PDB entry 7CRC | electron microscopy, 3.02 A resolution | chains B and C of the 8 polymer chains in the assembly

# Chain B (and C)
Molecule: NAD+ hydrolase (NADase)
Organism: Arabidopsis thaliana
Notes: chain C of this document is another copy of the same molecule, construct and numbering; everything in this record applies to it too
Reference sequence: Q9ZSN5 (Q9ZSN5_ARATH); residue numbers follow UniProt; this construct covers 1-1221
Chain sequence (1221 residues; row label = number of the first residue in the row):
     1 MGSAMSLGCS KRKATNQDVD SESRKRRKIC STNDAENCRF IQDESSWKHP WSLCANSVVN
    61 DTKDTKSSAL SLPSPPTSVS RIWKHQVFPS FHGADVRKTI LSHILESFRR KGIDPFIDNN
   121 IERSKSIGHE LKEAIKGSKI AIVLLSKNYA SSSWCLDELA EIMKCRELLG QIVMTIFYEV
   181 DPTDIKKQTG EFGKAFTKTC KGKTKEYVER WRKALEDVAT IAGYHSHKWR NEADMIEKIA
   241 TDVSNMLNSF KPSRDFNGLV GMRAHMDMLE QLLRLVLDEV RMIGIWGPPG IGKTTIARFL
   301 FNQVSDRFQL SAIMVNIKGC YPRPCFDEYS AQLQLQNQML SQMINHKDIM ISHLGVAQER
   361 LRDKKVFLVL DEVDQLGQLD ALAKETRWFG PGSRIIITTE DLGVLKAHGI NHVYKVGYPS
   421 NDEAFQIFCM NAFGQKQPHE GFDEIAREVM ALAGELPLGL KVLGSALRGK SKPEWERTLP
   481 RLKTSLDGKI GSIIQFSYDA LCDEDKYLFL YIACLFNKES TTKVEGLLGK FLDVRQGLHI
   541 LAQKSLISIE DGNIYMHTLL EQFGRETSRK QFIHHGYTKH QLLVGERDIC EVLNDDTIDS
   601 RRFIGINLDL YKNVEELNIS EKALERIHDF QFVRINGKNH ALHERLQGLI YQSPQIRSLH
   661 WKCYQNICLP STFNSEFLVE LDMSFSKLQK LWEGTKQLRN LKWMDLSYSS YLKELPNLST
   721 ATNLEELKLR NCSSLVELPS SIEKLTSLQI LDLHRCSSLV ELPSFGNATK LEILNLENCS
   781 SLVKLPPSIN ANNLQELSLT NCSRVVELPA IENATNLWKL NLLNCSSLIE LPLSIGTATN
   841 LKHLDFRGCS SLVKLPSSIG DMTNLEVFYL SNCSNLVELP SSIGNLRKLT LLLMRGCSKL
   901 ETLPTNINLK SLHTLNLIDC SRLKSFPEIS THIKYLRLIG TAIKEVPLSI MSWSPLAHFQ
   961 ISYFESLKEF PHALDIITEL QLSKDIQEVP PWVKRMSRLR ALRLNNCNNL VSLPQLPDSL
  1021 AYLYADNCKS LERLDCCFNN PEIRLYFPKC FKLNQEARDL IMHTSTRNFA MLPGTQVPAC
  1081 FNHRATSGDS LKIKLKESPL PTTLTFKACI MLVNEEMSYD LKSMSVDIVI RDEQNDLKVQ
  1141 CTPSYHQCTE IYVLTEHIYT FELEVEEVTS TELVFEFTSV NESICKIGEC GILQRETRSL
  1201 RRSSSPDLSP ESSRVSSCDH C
Disordered / not traced: 1-80, 1087-1089, 1196-1221 (chain C: 1-84, 1087-1089, 1196-1221)
From the paper describing this entry:
  - self-association interface (contacts with another copy of this molecule): Ile-121, Ser-124
  - mutagenesis - I121E, S124E, A222E, G223A: decreased catalytic activity on NAD+
  - mutagenesis - I121E, S124E, A222E, G223A: unchanged binding to Avirulence protein ATR1
  - mutagenesis - I121E, E158A, E158Q, A222E: abolished signaling with Avirulence protein ATR1
  - mutagenesis - E122A/R123A/S124A/K125A/S126A, R123A, S124E, G223A: unchanged signaling with Avirulence protein ATR1

# How chain B and chain C interact
Pairs across the interface - 73 pairs, chain B then chain C:
  Lys-98(B) / Ser-226(C)  hydrogen bond (side chain-backbone)
  Lys-98(B) / Trp-229(C)  hydrogen bond (side chain-backbone)
  Lys-98(B) / Arg-230(C)
  Lys-98(B) / Glu-232(C)  salt bridge
  Thr-99(B) / Glu-232(C)
  Ser-102(B) / Asn-231(C)  hydrogen bond
  Ser-102(B) / Ala-233(C)
  His-103(B) / His-103(C)  hydrogen bond
  His-103(B) / Glu-232(C)
  His-103(B) / Ile-236(C)
  Arg-110(B) / Arg-110(C)
  Ser-226(B) / Lys-98(C)
  Trp-229(B) / Lys-98(C)  hydrogen bond (backbone-side chain)
  Arg-230(B) / Lys-98(C)
  Asn-231(B) / Lys-98(C)
  Asn-231(B) / Ser-102(C)  hydrogen bond
  Glu-232(B) / Lys-98(C)  hydrogen bond (backbone-backbone)
  Glu-232(B) / Thr-99(C)
  Glu-232(B) / His-103(C)
  Ala-233(B) / Ser-102(C)
  Ala-233(B) / His-103(C)
  Ile-236(B) / His-103(C)
  Phe-326(B) / Phe-496(C)  hydrophobic
  Asp-327(B) / Val-315(C)
  Glu-328(B) / Lys-461(C)  salt bridge
  Tyr-329(B) / Phe-256(C)
  Tyr-329(B) / Arg-298(C)
  Ile-344(B) / Lys-111(C)
  Ile-344(B) / Gly-112(C)
  Asn-345(B) / Arg-110(C)  hydrogen bond (side chain-backbone)
  Asn-345(B) / Lys-111(C)  hydrogen bond (backbone-side chain)
  His-346(B) / Lys-111(C)
  His-346(B) / Thr-241(C)
  His-346(B) / Ser-244(C)
  His-346(B) / Asn-245(C)  hydrogen bond
  Ile-349(B) / Asn-248(C)
  His-353(B) / Lys-251(C)  hydrogen bond (side chain-backbone)
  His-353(B) / Phe-256(C)
  Leu-354(B) / Phe-256(C)
  Val-356(B) / Asn-248(C)
  Glu-359(B) / Leu-247(C)
  Glu-359(B) / Asn-248(C)
  Glu-359(B) / Phe-250(C)
  Glu-359(B) / Lys-251(C)  hydrogen bond (side chain-backbone)
  Arg-360(B) / Lys-111(C)
  Arg-360(B) / Ser-244(C)  hydrogen bond (side chain-backbone)
  Arg-360(B) / Leu-247(C)
  Arg-360(B) / Asn-248(C)
  Lys-364(B) / Gly-112(C)  hydrogen bond (side chain-backbone)
  Gln-375(B) / Lys-489(C)
  Leu-376(B) / Arg-468(C)
  Asp-380(B) / Arg-468(C)  salt bridge
  Ala-407(B) / Arg-468(C)
  Cys-502(B) / Arg-481(C)  hydrogen bond
  Asp-503(B) / Lys-570(C)  salt bridge
  Asp-505(B) / Arg-481(C)  salt bridge
  Gln-536(B) / Arg-477(C)
  Gln-536(B) / Thr-478(C)
  Gln-536(B) / Arg-481(C)
  Gly-537(B) / Arg-481(C)
  His-539(B) / Glu-474(C)  salt bridge
  Ile-540(B) / Arg-481(C)
  Gly-576(B) / Arg-569(C)
  Tyr-577(B) / Ser-568(C)
  Tyr-577(B) / Arg-569(C)
  Tyr-577(B) / Gln-581(C)
  Tyr-577(B) / Leu-582(C)  hydrogen bond (side chain-backbone)
  Tyr-577(B) / Leu-583(C)
  Tyr-577(B) / Val-584(C)  hydrogen bond (side chain-backbone)
  Tyr-577(B) / Ile-589(C)  hydrophobic
  Tyr-577(B) / Val-592(C)  hydrophobic
  Thr-578(B) / Asp-595(C)
  Arg-601(B) / Thr-597(C)
Also at the interface, not in a pair above, chain B (50 interface residues in all): Glu-106, Leu-310, Cys-325, Ser-330, Gly-355, Lys-406, Tyr-507, Asp-533, His-574
Also at the interface, not in a pair above, chain C (57 interface residues in all): Glu-106, Ile-113, Asp-114, His-227, Ser-249, Ser-253, Asp-255, Thr-294, Asn-316, Asp-371, Gly-469, Pro-480, Ser-492, Ile-493

# Overview
50 residues of chain B face 57 of chain C across their interface; the contacts include 17 hydrogen bonds and 6
salt bridges. Among the polar pairs are Lys-98(B)/Glu-232(C), Glu-328(B)/Lys-461(C) and Asp-380(B)/Arg-468(C).
The paper reports that I121E, S124E and A222E of chain B, among others, reduce catalytic activity on NAD+; a
self-association interface involving Ile-121(B) and Ser-124(B); 8 substitutions were tested in all.
Chain B and chain C are both NAD+ hydrolase (NADase) (Arabidopsis thaliana); the structure, Cryo-EM structure
of plant NLR RPP1 tetramer in complex with ATR1, was determined by electron microscopy (same publication as
7CRB and 7DFV).
